PDB entry 7NT6 | electron microscopy, 4.30 A resolution (low resolution: residue-level contacts below are approximate; hydrogen-bond / salt-bridge calls are withheld) | chains O and X of the 17 polymer chains in the assembly

== Chain O ==
Molecule: Nucleoprotein
From: Nipah virus
UniProt: Q9IK92 (NCAP_NIPAV); numbering as in UniProt (aligned over 1-532)
Sequence (554 residues; numbered -21 to 532; the number before each row is that of its first residue; numbers below 1 keep their minus sign (Met-21 is residue -21)):
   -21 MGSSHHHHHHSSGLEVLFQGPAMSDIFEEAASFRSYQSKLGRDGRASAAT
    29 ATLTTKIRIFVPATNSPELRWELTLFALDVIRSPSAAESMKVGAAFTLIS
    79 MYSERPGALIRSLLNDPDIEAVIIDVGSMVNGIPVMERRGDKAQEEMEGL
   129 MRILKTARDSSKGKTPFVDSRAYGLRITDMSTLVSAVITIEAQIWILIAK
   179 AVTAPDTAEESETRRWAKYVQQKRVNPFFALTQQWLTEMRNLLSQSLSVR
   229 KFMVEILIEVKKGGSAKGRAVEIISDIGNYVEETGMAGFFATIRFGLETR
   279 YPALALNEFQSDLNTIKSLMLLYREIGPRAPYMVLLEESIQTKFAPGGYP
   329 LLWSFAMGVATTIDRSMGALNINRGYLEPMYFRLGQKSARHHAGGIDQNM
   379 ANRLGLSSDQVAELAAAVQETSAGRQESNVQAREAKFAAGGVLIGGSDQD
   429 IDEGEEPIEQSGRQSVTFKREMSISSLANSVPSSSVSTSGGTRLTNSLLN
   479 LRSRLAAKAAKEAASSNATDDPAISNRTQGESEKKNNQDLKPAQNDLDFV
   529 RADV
Unresolved in the structure: -21 to 3, 368-532
Construct notes: initiating methionine (-21); expression tag (-20 to 0)
Swiss-Prot annotation at these positions:
  - binding site (RNA): Lys178, Arg193, Tyr258, Arg352
  - natural variant: Thr30 (T30I: In strain: Isolate Malaysian flying-fox), Ser139 (S139R: In strain: Isolate NiV/MY/99/VRI-0626), Met345 (M345I: In strain: Isolate NiV/MY/99/VRI-0626), Ile429 (I429V: In strain: Isolate NiV/KHM/CSUR381), Gly432 (G432E: In strain: Isolate NiV/KHM/CSUR381), Asn457 (N457D: In strain: Isolate NiV/KHM/CSUR381), Ile502 (I502T: In strain: Isolate NiV/KHM/CSUR381), Glu511 (E511G: In strain: Isolate NiV/KHM/CSUR381), Leu518 (L518P: In strain: Isolate NiV/KHM/CSUR381), Ala521 (A521T: In strain: Isolate NiV/KHM/CSUR381)

== Chain X ==
Molecule: 48-nt RNA strand
From: Escherichia coli BL21(DE3)
Sequence (48 nucleotides; row label = number of the first residue in the row):
     1 UUUUUUUUUUUUUUUUUUUUUUUUUUUUUUUUUUUUUUUUUUUUUUUU

== Interface between chain O and chain X ==
Pairs across the interface (15):
  Thr181(O) with U44(X); U45(X)
  Tyr258(O) with U48(X)
  Gly263(O) with U44(X); U45(X)
  Ala265(O) with U45(X)
  Pro324(O) with U44(X)
  Ser344(O) with U46(X)
  Met345(O) with U46(X)
  Ala347(O) with U45(X); U46(X)
  Leu348(O) with U45(X); U46(X)
  Asn349(O) with U45(X)
  Asn351(O) with U45(X)
Also at the interface, not in a pair above, chain O (16 interface residues in all): Val180, Ala182, Asn257, Thr320, Ala323
Also at the interface, not in a pair above, chain X (5 interface residues in all): U42

== Overview ==
16 residues of chain O face 5 of chain X across their interface. UniProt lists 4 RNA-binding residues on chain
O.
Here chain O is Nucleoprotein (Nipah virus) and chain X is a 48-nt RNA strand (Escherichia coli BL21(DE3)).
Entry 7NT6 (CryoEM structure of the Nipah virus nucleocapsid spiral clam-shaped assembly) was determined by
electron microscopy (same publication as 7NT5).
